Entry 3DVA (X-ray diffraction, 2.35 A resolution); this record covers chains B and I of the 5 polymer chains in the assembly.

== Chain B ==
Name: Pyruvate dehydrogenase E1 component subunit beta
Source organism: Bacillus stearothermophilus
Notes: EC 1.2.4.1
UniProt: P21874 (ODPB_BACST); residues 0-324 here correspond to UniProt positions 1-325 (UniProt number = residue number + 1)
Chain sequence (325 residues; numbered 0 to 324; the number before each row is that of its first residue; numbering starts at 0):
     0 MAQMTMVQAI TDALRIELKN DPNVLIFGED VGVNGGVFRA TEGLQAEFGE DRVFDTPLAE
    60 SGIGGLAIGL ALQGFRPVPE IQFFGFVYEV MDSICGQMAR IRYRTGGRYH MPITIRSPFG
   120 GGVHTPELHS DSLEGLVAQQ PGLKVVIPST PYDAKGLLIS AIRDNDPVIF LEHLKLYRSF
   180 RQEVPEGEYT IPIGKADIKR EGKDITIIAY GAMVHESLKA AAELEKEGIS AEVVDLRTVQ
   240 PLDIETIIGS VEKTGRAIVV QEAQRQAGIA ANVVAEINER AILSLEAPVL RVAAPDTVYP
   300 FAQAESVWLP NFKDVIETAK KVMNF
Unresolved in the structure: 0
Ion coordination: K+: Ile-112, Ala-160, Asp-163, Asp-165
Ligand contacts: 3-deaza-thdp (TPW; 2-{4-[(4-amino-2-methylpyrimidin-5-yl)methyl]-3-methylthiophen-2-yl}ethyl trihydrogen diphosphate): Glu-28, Asp-29, Leu-57, Glu-59, Gln-81, Phe-85, Glu-88
UniProt features mapped onto this chain:
  - binding site (thiamine diphosphate): Glu-59
From the paper describing this entry:
  - catalytic residues: Glu-59, His-128 (proposed by the authors, not directly observed)
  - mutagenesis - H128N, H128Q: unchanged binding to Dihydrolipoyllysine-residue acetyltransferase component of pyruvate dehydrogenase complex (chain I)
  - mutagenesis - H128Q: unchanged catalytic activity (DCPIP assay)
  - mutagenesis - H128N: decreased catalytic activity (DCPIP assay)
  - mutagenesis - H128N (less than 5%), H128Q (less than 5%): decreased catalytic activity (PDH complex activity)
  - mutagenesis - H128Q: unchanged catalytic activity on DCPIP
  - mutagenesis - H128N: decreased catalytic activity on DCPIP

== Chain I ==
Name: Dihydrolipoyllysine-residue acetyltransferase component of pyruvate dehydrogenase complex
Source organism: Bacillus stearothermophilus
Notes: EC 2.3.1.12
UniProt: P11961 (ODP2_BACST); residues 1-428 here = UniProt positions 1-428
Chain sequence (428 residues; each row starts with the number of its first residue):
     1 MAFEFKLPDI GEGIHEGEIV KWFVKPGDEV NEDDVLCEVQ NDKAVVEIPS PVKGKVLEIL
    61 VPEGTVATVG QTLITLDAPG YENMTFKGQE QEEAKKEEKT ETVSKEEKVD AVAPNAPAAE
   121 AEAGPNRRVI AMPSVRKYAR EKGVDIRLVQ GTGKNGRVLK EDIDAFLAGG AKPAPAAAEE
   181 KAAPAAAKPA TTEGEFPETR EKMSGIRRAI AKAMVHSKHT APHVTLMDEA DVTKLVAHRK
   241 KFKAIAAEKG IKLTFLPYVV KALVSALREY PVLNTSIDDE TEEIIQKHYY NIGIAADTDR
   301 GLLVPVIKHA DRKPIFALAQ EINELAEKAR DGKLTPGEMK GASCTITNIG SAGGQWFTPV
   361 INHPEVAILG IGRIAEKPIV RDGEIVAAPM LALSLSFDHR MIDGATAQKA LNHIKRLLSD
   421 PELLLMEA
Unresolved in the structure: 1-127, 170-428
UniProt features mapped onto this chain:
  - active site: His-399
  - modified residue: Lys-43 (N6-lipoyllysine)

== Interface between chain B and chain I ==
Contacting residue pairs (9; chain B residue first):
  Ile-281(B) with Pro-133(I), hydrophobic; Ser-134(I)
  Leu-282(B) with Ser-134(I), hydrogen bond (backbone-side chain)
  Leu-284(B) with Met-132(I)
  Glu-285(B) with Met-132(I)
  Ala-286(B) with Met-132(I)
  Asn-323(B) with Lys-154(I), hydrogen bond (backbone-side chain)
  Phe-324(B) with Lys-154(I); Arg-157(I), hydrogen bond (backbone-side chain)
Other interface residues (no listed pair), chain B (8 interface residues in all): Pro-287
Other interface residues (no listed pair), chain I (6 interface residues in all): Lys-137

== Overview ==
8 residues of chain B and 6 residues of chain I are in contact; the contacts include 3 hydrogen bonds. Polar
contacts include Leu-282(B)/Ser-134(I), Asn-323(B)/Lys-154(I) and Phe-324(B)/Arg-157(I). Bound to chain B:
3-deaza-thdp. The paper reports catalytic residues Glu-59(B) and His-128(B); H128N and H128Q of chain B reduce
catalytic activity (PDH complex activity).
Here chain B is Pyruvate dehydrogenase E1 component subunit beta and chain I is Dihydrolipoyllysine-residue
acetyltransferase component of pyruvate dehydrogenase complex, both from Bacillus stearothermophilus. Entry
3DVA (Snapshots of catalysis in the E1 subunit of the pyruvate dehydrogenase multi-enzyme complex) was
determined by X-ray diffraction together with 3DV0 and 3DUF from the same study.
